2FQF - chain A; structure by X-ray diffraction, 2.00 A resolution.

== Chain A ==
Name: Blue copper oxidase cueO
Organism: Escherichia coli
Notes: EC 1.-.-.-
UniProt: P36649 (CUEO_ECOLI); numbering as in UniProt (aligned over 29-516)
Chain sequence (488 residues; each row starts with the number of its first residue):
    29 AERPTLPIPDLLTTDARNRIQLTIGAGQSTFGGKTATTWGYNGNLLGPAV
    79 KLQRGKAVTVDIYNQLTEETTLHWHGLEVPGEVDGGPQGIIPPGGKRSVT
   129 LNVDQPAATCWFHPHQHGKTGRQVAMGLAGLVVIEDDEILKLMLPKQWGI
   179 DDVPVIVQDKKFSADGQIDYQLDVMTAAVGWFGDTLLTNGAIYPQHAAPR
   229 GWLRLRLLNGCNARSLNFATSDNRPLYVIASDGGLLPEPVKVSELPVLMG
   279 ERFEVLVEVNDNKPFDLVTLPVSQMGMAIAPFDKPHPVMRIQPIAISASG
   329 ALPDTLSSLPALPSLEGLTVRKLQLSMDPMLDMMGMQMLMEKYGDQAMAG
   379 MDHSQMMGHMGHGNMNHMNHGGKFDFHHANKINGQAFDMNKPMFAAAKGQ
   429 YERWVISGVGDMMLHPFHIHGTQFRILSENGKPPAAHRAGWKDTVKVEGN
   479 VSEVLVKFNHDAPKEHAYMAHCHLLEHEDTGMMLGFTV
Disordered / not traced: 29-30, 381-401
Metal / ion sites: Cu ion site 1: His101, His446; cu-O-cu linkage Cu: His103, His141, His143, His448, His499, His501; Cu ion site 2: His443, Cys500, His505
Ligand contacts: cu-O-cu linkage (C2O): His101, His103, Trp139, His141, His143, His446, His448, His499, His501

== Summary ==
Bound to chain A: cu-O-cu linkage. His101 and His446 coordinate Cu ion site 1. His103, His141, His143, His448,
His499 and His501 coordinate a cu-O-cu linkage Cu ion.
Chain A is Blue copper oxidase cueO (Escherichia coli); the structure, Crystal Structures of E. coli Laccase
CueO under different copper binding situations, was determined by X-ray diffraction together with 2FQD, 2FQE
and 2FQG from the same study.
